3I5J - chains A and E of the 4 polymer chains in the assembly; structure by X-ray diffraction, 1.90 A resolution.

[Chain A]
Protein: Toluene-4-monooxygenase system protein A
Organism: Pseudomonas mendocina
Notes: EC 1.14.13.-
Reference sequence: Q6Q8Q7 (Q6Q8Q7_PSEME); residue numbers follow UniProt; this construct covers 1-500
Chain sequence (500 residues; row label = number of the first residue in the row):
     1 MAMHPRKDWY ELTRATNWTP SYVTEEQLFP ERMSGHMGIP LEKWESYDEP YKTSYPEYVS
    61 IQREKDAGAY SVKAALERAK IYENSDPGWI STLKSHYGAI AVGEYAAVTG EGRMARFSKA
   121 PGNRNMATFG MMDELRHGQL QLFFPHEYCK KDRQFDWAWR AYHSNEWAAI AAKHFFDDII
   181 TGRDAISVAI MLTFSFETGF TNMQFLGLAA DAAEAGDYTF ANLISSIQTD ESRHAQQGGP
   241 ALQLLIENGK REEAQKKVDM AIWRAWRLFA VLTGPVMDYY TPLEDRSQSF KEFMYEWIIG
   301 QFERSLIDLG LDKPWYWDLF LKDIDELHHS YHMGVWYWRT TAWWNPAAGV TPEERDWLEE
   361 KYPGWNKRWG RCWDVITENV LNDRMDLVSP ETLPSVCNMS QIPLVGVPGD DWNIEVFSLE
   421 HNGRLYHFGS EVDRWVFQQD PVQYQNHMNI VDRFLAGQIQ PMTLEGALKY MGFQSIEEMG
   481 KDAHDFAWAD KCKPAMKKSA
Unresolved in the structure: 1, 493-500
Ion coordination: Fe ion site 1: Glu104, Glu134, His137; Fe ion site 2: Glu134, Glu197, Glu231, His234

[Chain E]
Protein: Toluene-4-monooxygenase system protein D
Organism: Pseudomonas mendocina
Notes: EC 1.14.13.-
Reference sequence: Q00459 (TMOD_PSEME); numbering as in UniProt (aligned over 1-103)
Chain sequence (103 residues; numbered 1 to 103; the number before each row is that of its first residue):
     1 MSTLADQALH NNNVGPIIRA GDLVEPVIET AEIDNPGKEI TVEDRRAYVR IAAEGELILT
    61 RKTLEEQLGR PFNMQELEIN LASFAGQIQA DEDQIRFYFD KTM
Unresolved in the structure: 1

[Interface between chain A and chain E]
Pairs across the interface - 74 pairs, chain A then chain E:
  Pro5(A) with Glu92(E)
  Arg6(A) with Gln75(E), hydrogen bond
  Lys7(A) with Glu92(E), salt bridge
  Pro50(A) with Ile88(E)
  Tyr51(A) with Glu78(E); Leu81(E)
  Lys52(A) with Gln75(E)
  Thr53(A) with Gln75(E)
  Glu57(A) with Gln75(E)
  Ile61(A) with Glu76(E); Ile79(E), hydrophobic
  Gln62(A) with Glu78(E)
  Glu64(A) with Ile79(E)
  Lys65(A) with Glu78(E), salt bridge
  Asn202(A) with Ser83(E)
  Leu206(A) with Tyr48(E); Ala82(E); Ser83(E)
  Ala209(A) with Ala47(E)
  Ala210(A) with Arg45(E); Ala47(E)
  Ala213(A) with Ala47(E)
  Glu214(A) with Arg46(E), salt bridge
  Asn222(A) with Arg19(E), hydrogen bond (backbone-side chain)
  Ser225(A) with Arg19(E), hydrogen bond
  Ser226(A) with Arg19(E)
  Gln228(A) with Ala82(E)
  Thr229(A) with Arg19(E); Glu78(E), hydrogen bond (side chain-backbone); Ile79(E); Leu81(E); Ala82(E)
  Ser232(A) with Leu81(E); Ala82(E), hydrogen bond (side chain-backbone); Ser83(E); Phe84(E)
  Arg233(A) with Glu78(E), salt bridge
  Gln236(A) with Phe84(E)
  Ser287(A) with Arg45(E)
  Gln288(A) with Arg45(E)
  Phe293(A) with Tyr48(E)
  Tyr295(A) with Leu4(E), hydrophobic; Ala5(E), hydrophobic
  Glu296(A) with Tyr48(E), hydrogen bond; Arg50(E), salt bridge
  Trp297(A) with Tyr48(E), hydrogen bond; Arg50(E); Ser83(E)
  Ile299(A) with Ala5(E); Leu9(E)
  Gly300(A) with Ala8(E); Asn11(E)
  Gln301(A) with Ile17(E); Arg50(E); Ser83(E), hydrogen bond; Phe84(E)
  Glu303(A) with Leu9(E)
  Arg304(A) with Leu9(E); Asn11(E), hydrogen bond (side chain-backbone); Asn12(E); Phe99(E); Lys101(E), hydrogen bond (side chain-backbone); Met103(E)
  Ile307(A) with Leu9(E), hydrophobic; Lys101(E); Met103(E), hydrophobic
  Asp308(A) with Gln87(E); Phe99(E); Asp100(E), hydrogen bond (side chain-backbone); Lys101(E), hydrogen bond (side chain-backbone)
  Lys313(A) with Leu9(E)
  Asp318(A) with Ser2(E), hydrogen bond
  Leu321(A) with Ser2(E); Ala5(E), hydrophobic
Also at the interface, not in a pair above, chain A (48 interface residues in all): Gly207, Asp230, Gln243, Lys291, Leu309, Gly310
Also at the interface, not in a pair above, chain E (34 interface residues in all): Asp6, Asn80, Ala85, Ala90, Thr102

[In short]
The interface between chain A and chain E involves 48 residues on one side and 34 on the other; the contacts
include 13 hydrogen bonds and 5 salt bridges. Among the polar pairs are Lys7(A)-Glu92(E), Lys65(A)-Glu78(E)
and Glu214(A)-Arg46(E).
Chain A is Toluene-4-monooxygenase system protein A and chain E is Toluene-4-monooxygenase system protein D,
both from Pseudomonas mendocina; the structure, Diferric Resting State Toluene 4-Monooxygenase HD complex, was
determined by X-ray diffraction (same publication as 3I63).
